8EF5 - chains B and C of the 7 polymer chains in the assembly; structure by electron microscopy, 3.30 A resolution.

# Chain B
Name: Guanine nucleotide-binding protein G(I)/G(S)/G(T) subunit beta-1
Source organism: Rattus norvegicus
Reference sequence: P54311 (GBB1_RAT); residues 2-340 here = UniProt positions 2-340
Sequence (353 residues; row label = number of the first residue in the row; numbers below 1 keep their minus sign (Met-12 is residue -12)):
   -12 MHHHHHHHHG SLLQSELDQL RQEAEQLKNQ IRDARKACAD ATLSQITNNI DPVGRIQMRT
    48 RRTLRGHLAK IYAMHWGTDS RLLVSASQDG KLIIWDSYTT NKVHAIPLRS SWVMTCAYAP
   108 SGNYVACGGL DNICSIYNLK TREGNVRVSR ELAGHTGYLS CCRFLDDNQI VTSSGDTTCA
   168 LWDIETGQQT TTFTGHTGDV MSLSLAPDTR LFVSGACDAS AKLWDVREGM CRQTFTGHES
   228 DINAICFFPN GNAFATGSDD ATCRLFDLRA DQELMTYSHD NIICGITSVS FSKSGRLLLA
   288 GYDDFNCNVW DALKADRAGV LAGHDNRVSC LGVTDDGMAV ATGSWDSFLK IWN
Unresolved in the structure: -12 to 4
Sequence notes: expression tag (-12 to 1)
UniProt features mapped onto this chain:
  - modified residue: Ser2 (N-acetylserine), His266 (Phosphohistidine)

# Chain C
Name: Guanine nucleotide-binding protein G(I)/G(S)/G(O) subunit gamma-2
Source organism: Bos taurus
Reference sequence: P63212 (GBG2_BOVIN); numbering as in UniProt (aligned over 1-68)
Sequence (68 residues; each row starts with the number of its first residue):
     1 MASNNTASIA QARKLVEQLK MEANIDRIKV SKAAADLMAY CEAHAKEDPL LTPVPASENP
    61 FREKKFFC
Unresolved in the structure: 1-8, 65-68
UniProt features mapped onto this chain:
  - modified residue: Ala2 (N-acetylalanine), Cys68 (Cysteine methyl ester)
  - lipidation: Cys68 (S-geranylgeranyl cysteine)

# How chain B and chain C interact
Residue-residue contacts (72; chain B residue first):
  Leu7(B) - Ile9(C)
  Leu7(B) - Arg13(C)
  Leu7(B) - Val16(C)
  Glu10(B) - Lys20(C)  salt bridge
  Ala11(B) - Val16(C)  hydrophobic
  Ala11(B) - Leu19(C)
  Leu14(B) - Val16(C)  hydrophobic
  Leu14(B) - Leu19(C)  hydrophobic
  Leu14(B) - Lys20(C)
  Gln17(B) - Ala23(C)
  Ile18(B) - Leu19(C)  hydrophobic
  Ile18(B) - Ala23(C)  hydrophobic
  Ile18(B) - Arg27(C)
  Ala21(B) - Arg27(C)
  Arg22(B) - Glu22(C)  salt bridge
  Arg22(B) - Arg27(C)
  Cys25(B) - Ile28(C)  hydrogen bond (side chain-backbone)
  Cys25(B) - Lys29(C)  hydrogen bond (backbone-side chain)
  Ala26(B) - Val30(C)  hydrophobic
  Asp27(B) - Lys29(C)
  Asp27(B) - Val30(C)
  Leu30(B) - Ala34(C)  hydrophobic
  Ile33(B) - Met38(C)  hydrophobic
  Ile37(B) - Glu42(C)
  Met45(B) - Leu50(C)  hydrophobic
  Arg46(B) - Glu63(C)  salt bridge
  Arg48(B) - Asn59(C)
  Arg48(B) - Glu63(C)  salt bridge
  Arg49(B) - Phe61(C)
  Arg49(B) - Arg62(C)  hydrogen bond (side chain-backbone)
  Ser84(B) - Phe61(C)
  Tyr85(B) - Pro60(C)
  Tyr85(B) - Phe61(C)  hydrophobic
  Met217(B) - Met21(C)  hydrophobic
  Cys218(B) - Gln18(C)
  Gln220(B) - Ile25(C)
  Thr221(B) - Glu22(C)  hydrogen bond (backbone-side chain)
  Phe235(B) - Leu37(C)  hydrophobic
  Phe235(B) - Tyr40(C)  hydrophobic
  Phe235(B) - Cys41(C)  hydrophobic
  Pro236(B) - Tyr40(C)
  Asp254(B) - Ala33(C)
  Arg256(B) - Arg27(C)
  Arg256(B) - Ile28(C)
  Arg256(B) - Asp36(C)  salt bridge
  Asp258(B) - Ile25(C)
  Asp258(B) - Arg27(C)  salt bridge
  Gln259(B) - Val30(C)
  Leu261(B) - Val30(C)  hydrophobic
  Ser279(B) - Asp48(C)  hydrogen bond
  Ser279(B) - Leu50(C)
  Lys280(B) - Asp48(C)
  Ser281(B) - Tyr40(C)
  Ser281(B) - Cys41(C)  hydrogen bond (side chain-backbone)
  Ser281(B) - His44(C)
  Ser281(B) - Asp48(C)
  Arg283(B) - Cys41(C)
  Arg283(B) - Glu42(C)
  Arg283(B) - Ala45(C)
  Arg283(B) - Leu51(C)
  Leu284(B) - Leu51(C)  hydrophobic
  Leu300(B) - Met38(C)  hydrophobic
  Asp323(B) - Pro49(C)
  Gly324(B) - Pro49(C)
  Gly324(B) - Leu50(C)
  Met325(B) - Pro49(C)  hydrophobic
  Met325(B) - Leu50(C)
  Met325(B) - Asn59(C)
  Met325(B) - Pro60(C)  hydrophobic
  Ala326(B) - Phe61(C)  hydrophobic
  Val327(B) - Leu50(C)  hydrophobic
  Asn340(B) - Asn59(C)  hydrogen bond
Interface residues without a listed pair, chain B (53 interface residues in all): Lys15, Ala28, Thr34, Arg219, Asn237, Leu252, Ala257, Gly282, Val320, Ile338
Interface residues without a listed pair, chain C (37 interface residues in all): Ala12, Asp26, Ser31, Val54

# Summary
Chain B and chain C form an interface of 53 and 37 residues respectively; the contacts include 7 hydrogen
bonds and 6 salt bridges. Among the polar pairs are Glu10(B)-Lys20(C), Arg22(B)-Glu22(C) and
Arg46(B)-Glu63(C).
Here chain B is Guanine nucleotide-binding protein G(I)/G(S)/G(T) subunit beta-1 (Rattus norvegicus) and chain
C is Guanine nucleotide-binding protein G(I)/G(S)/G(O) subunit gamma-2 (Bos taurus). Entry 8EF5
(Fentanyl-bound mu-opioid receptor-Gi complex) was determined by electron microscopy together with 8EF6, 8EFB,
8EFL, 8EFO and 8EFQ from the same study.
